Entry 1D2I (X-ray diffraction, 1.70 A resolution); this record covers chains D and B of the 4 polymer chains in the assembly.

[Chain D]
Molecule: 16-nt DNA strand
Sequence (16 nucleotides; numbered 17 to 32; the number before each row is that of its first residue):
    17 TATTATAGATCTATAA
Bound ions: Mg2+: DG24 (shared with Asp84(B), Val94(B) of chain B)

[Chain B]
Molecule: Protein (restriction endonuclease bglii)
Source organism: Bacillus subtilis
Reference sequence: Q45488 (T2B2_BACSU); residues 1-223 here = UniProt positions 1-223
Amino-acid sequence (223 residues; row label = number of the first residue in the row):
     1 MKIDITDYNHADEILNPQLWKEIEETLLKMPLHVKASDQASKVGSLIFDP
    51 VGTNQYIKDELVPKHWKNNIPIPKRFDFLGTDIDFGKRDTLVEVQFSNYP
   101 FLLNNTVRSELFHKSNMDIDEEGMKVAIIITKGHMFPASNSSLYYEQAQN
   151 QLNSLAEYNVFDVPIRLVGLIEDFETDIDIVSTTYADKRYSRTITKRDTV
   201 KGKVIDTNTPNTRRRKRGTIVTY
Unresolved in the structure: 210-214
Modified positions: Mse1, Mse30, Mse117, Mse124, Mse135 (selenomethionine; parent Met)
Curated features (UniProtKB/Swiss-Prot):
  - binding site (Mg(2+)): Asp84, Val94
Bound ions: Mg2+: Asp84, Val94 (shared with DG24(D) of chain D)

[Interface between chain D and chain B]
Pairs across the interface (38):
  DT22(D) with Gly80(B), phosphate contact; Thr81(B), hydrogen bond to the phosphate
  DA23(D) with Gly80(B), phosphate contact; Thr81(B), hydrogen bond to the phosphate; Asp82(B), hydrogen bond to the phosphate; Asp84(B), phosphate contact; Arg108(B), salt bridge to the phosphate
  DG24(D) with Asn54(B), phosphate contact; Asp84(B), phosphate contact; Gln95(B), phosphate contact; Ser97(B), base contact; Phe101(B), base contact; Tyr190(B), base contact; Arg192(B), sugar contact
  DA25(D) with Pro50(B), phosphate contact; Val51(B), hydrogen bond to the phosphate; Asn54(B), hydrogen bond to the phosphate; Phe96(B), phosphate contact; Ser97(B), hydrogen bond to the base; Asn98(B), base contact; Tyr190(B), base contact
  DT26(D) with Lys35(B), salt bridge to the phosphate; Pro50(B), phosphate contact; Ser97(B), base contact; Asn98(B), base contact; Ser139(B), sugar contact; Arg189(B), phosphate contact; Tyr190(B), hydrogen bond to the phosphate
  DC27(D) with Ser37(B), phosphate contact; Asp38(B), hydrogen bond to the phosphate; Gln39(B), hydrogen bond to the phosphate; Ser139(B), phosphate contact; Asn140(B), hydrogen bond to the base; Arg189(B), sugar contact
  DT28(D) with Gln39(B), phosphate contact; Ala40(B), hydrogen bond to the phosphate; Asn140(B), hydrogen bond to the base
  DA29(D) with Asn140(B), base contact
Also at the interface, not in a pair above, chain D (9 interface residues in all): DA21
Also at the interface, not in a pair above, chain B (29 interface residues in all): Ile72, Asp77, Leu79, Val94, Ser141, Ser142

[Overview]
Chain D and chain B form an interface of 9 and 29 residues respectively; the contacts include 12 hydrogen
bonds and 2 salt bridges. Polar pairs include DA25(D)-Ser97(B), DC27(D)-Asn140(B) and DT28(D)-Asn140(B). From
UniProt: Mg2+-binding residues Asp84(B) and Val94(B) on chain B.
Here chain D is a 16-nt DNA strand and chain B is Protein (restriction endonuclease bglii) (Bacillus
subtilis). Entry 1D2I (Crystal structure of restriction endonuclease bglii complexed with DNA 16-mer) was
determined by X-ray diffraction (same publication as 1DFM).
